1W79 - chain A; structure by X-ray diffraction, 1.80 A resolution.

Chain A:
Protein: D-alanyl-D-alanine carboxypeptidase
Organism: Actinomadura sp. R39
Notes: EC 3.4.16.4
UniProtKB: P39045 (DAC_ACTSP); residues 1-489 here correspond to UniProt positions 50-538 (UniProt number = residue number + 49)
Sequence (489 residues; row label = number of the first residue in the row):
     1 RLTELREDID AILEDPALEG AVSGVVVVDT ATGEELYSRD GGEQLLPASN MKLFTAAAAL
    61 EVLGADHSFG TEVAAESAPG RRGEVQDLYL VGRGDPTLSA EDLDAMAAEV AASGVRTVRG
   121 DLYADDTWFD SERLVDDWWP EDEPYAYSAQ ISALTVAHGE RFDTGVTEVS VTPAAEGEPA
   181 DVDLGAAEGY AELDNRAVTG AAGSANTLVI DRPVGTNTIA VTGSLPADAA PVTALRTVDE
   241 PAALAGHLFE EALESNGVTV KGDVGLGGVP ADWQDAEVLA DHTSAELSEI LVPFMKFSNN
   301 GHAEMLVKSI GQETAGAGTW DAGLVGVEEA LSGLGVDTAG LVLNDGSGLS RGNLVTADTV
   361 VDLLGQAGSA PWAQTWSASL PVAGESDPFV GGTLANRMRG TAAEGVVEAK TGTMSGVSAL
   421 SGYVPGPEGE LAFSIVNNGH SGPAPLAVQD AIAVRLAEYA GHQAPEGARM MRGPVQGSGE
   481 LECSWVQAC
Not modelled in the structure: 468-489
Ion coordination: Mg2+ site 1: Glu188, His247, Glu251; Mg2+ site 2 near His462 (its only coordinating residue here)
Swiss-Prot annotation at these positions:
  - active site: Ser49 (Acyl-ester intermediate), Lys52 (Proton acceptor), Ser298
  - binding site (substrate): Lys410
What the authors report for this chain:
  - catalytic residues: Ser49, Asn300, Thr413
  - catalytic residues: Lys52, Ser298, Lys410 (proposed by the authors, not directly observed)
  - contacts within the chain: Ser49-Lys52, Lys52-Ser298, Thr393-Thr411 (hydrogen bond)

In short:
The Mg2+ site 1 is built by Glu188, His247 and Glu251. Curated annotation (UniProt) lists 3 active-site
residues and substrate-binding residue Lys410. The paper reports catalytic residues Ser49, Asn300 and Thr413
among others; contacts within the chain involving Ser49, Lys52 and Ser298 among others.
Chain A is D-alanyl-D-alanine carboxypeptidase (Actinomadura sp. R39); the structure, Crystal structure of the
DD-transpeptidase-carboxypeptidase from Actinomadura R39, was determined by X-ray diffraction together with
1W8Q and 1W8Y from the same study.
